PDB entry 7PBE | X-ray diffraction, 3.00 A resolution | chains A and B of the 5 polymer chains in the assembly

Chain A:
Molecule: MHC class I antigen
Source organism: Homo sapiens
Reference sequence: A0A5B8RNS7 (A0A5B8RNS7_HUMAN); residues 1-276 here correspond to UniProt positions 25-300 (UniProt number = residue number + 24)
Sequence (276 residues; row label = number of the first residue in the row):
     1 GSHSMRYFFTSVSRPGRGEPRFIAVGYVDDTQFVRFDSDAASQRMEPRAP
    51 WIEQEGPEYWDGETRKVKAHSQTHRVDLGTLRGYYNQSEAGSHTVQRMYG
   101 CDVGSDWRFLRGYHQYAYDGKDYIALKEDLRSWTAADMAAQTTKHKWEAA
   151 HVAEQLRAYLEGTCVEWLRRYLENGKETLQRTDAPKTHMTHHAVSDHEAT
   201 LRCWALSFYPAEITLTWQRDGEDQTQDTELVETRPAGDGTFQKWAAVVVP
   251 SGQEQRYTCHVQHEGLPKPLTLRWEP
Disulfide bonds: C101-C164, C203-C259

Chain B:
Molecule: Beta-2-microglobulin
Source organism: Homo sapiens
Reference sequence: P61769 (B2MG_HUMAN); residues 1-99 here correspond to UniProt positions 21-119 (UniProt number = residue number + 20)
Sequence (100 residues; each row starts with the number of its first residue; numbering starts at 0):
     0 MIQRTPKIQVYSRHPAENGKSNFLNCYVSGFHPSDIEVDLLKNGERIEKV
    50 EHSDLSFSKDWSFYLLYYTEFTPTEKDEYACRVNHVTLSQPKIVKWDRDM
Sequence notes: initiating methionine (0)
Curated features (UniProtKB/Swiss-Prot):
  - modified residue: Q2 (Pyrrolidone carboxylic acid)
  - glycosylation: I1 (N-linked (Glc) (glycation) isoleucine), K19 (N-linked (Glc) (glycation) lysine), K41 (N-linked (Glc) (glycation) lysine), K48 (N-linked (Glc) (glycation) lysine), K58 (N-linked (Glc) (glycation) lysine), K91 (N-linked (Glc) (glycation) lysine), K94 (N-linked (Glc) (glycation) lysine)
Disulfide bonds: C25-C80

How chain A and chain B interact:
Contacting residue pairs - 54 pairs, chain A then chain B:
  F8(A) - S55(B)
  F8(A) - F56(B)  hydrophobic
  F9(A) - F56(B)
  T10(A) - L54(B)
  T10(A) - F56(B)
  T10(A) - F62(B)
  V12(A) - S33(B)
  I23(A) - L54(B)
  V25(A) - D53(B)
  V25(A) - L54(B)
  V25(A) - S55(B)
  Y27(A) - S55(B)
  Y27(A) - Y63(B)
  Q32(A) - D53(B)  hydrogen bond
  R35(A) - D53(B)  salt bridge
  R48(A) - D53(B)  salt bridge
  S92(A) - M0(B)
  T94(A) - F62(B)
  Q96(A) - H31(B)  hydrogen bond
  Q96(A) - F56(B)
  Q96(A) - W60(B)
  Q96(A) - F62(B)
  R97(A) - F56(B)
  Q115(A) - K58(B)
  Q115(A) - W60(B)
  Y116(A) - W60(B)
  A117(A) - W60(B)  hydrophobic
  D119(A) - M0(B)
  D119(A) - I1(B)  hydrogen bond (backbone-backbone)
  D119(A) - H31(B)
  G120(A) - H31(B)
  G120(A) - W60(B)
  D122(A) - W60(B)  hydrogen bond
  T190(A) - M99(B)  hydrogen bond (side chain-backbone)
  R202(A) - M99(B)  hydrogen bond (side chain-backbone)
  W204(A) - M99(B)  hydrogen bond (side chain-backbone)
  V231(A) - Q8(B)
  E232(A) - K6(B)  salt bridge
  E232(A) - Q8(B)  hydrogen bond (backbone-side chain)
  E232(A) - Y26(B)
  E232(A) - S28(B)  hydrogen bond
  R234(A) - Q8(B)  hydrogen bond
  R234(A) - Y10(B)
  P235(A) - Y10(B)  hydrogen bond (backbone-side chain)
  P235(A) - N24(B)  hydrogen bond (backbone-side chain)
  P235(A) - Y26(B)
  P235(A) - L65(B)  hydrophobic
  A236(A) - R12(B)  hydrogen bond (backbone-side chain)
  A236(A) - N24(B)  hydrogen bond (backbone-side chain)
  G237(A) - R12(B)
  D238(A) - R12(B)
  Q242(A) - Y10(B)
  Q242(A) - S11(B)
  Q242(A) - R12(B)  hydrogen bond (side chain-backbone)
Other interface residues (no listed pair), chain A (36 interface residues in all): H93, M98, H192, T233, W244
Other interface residues (no listed pair), chain B (27 interface residues in all): R3, V9, H13, S57, S61

Summary:
36 residues of chain A and 27 residues of chain B are in contact; the contacts include 15 hydrogen bonds and 3
salt bridges. Among the polar pairs are R35(A)-D53(B), R48(A)-D53(B) and E232(A)-K6(B).
Here chain A is MHC class I antigen and chain B is Beta-2-microglobulin, both from Homo sapiens. Entry 7PBE
(Emergence of immune escape at dominant SARS-CoV-2 killer T-cell epitope) was determined by X-ray diffraction
(same publication as 7P3D and 7P3E).
